PDB entry 5J8O | X-ray diffraction, 2.30 A resolution | chains A and B

== Chain A (and B) ==
Molecule: Programmed cell death 1 ligand 1
Source organism: Homo sapiens
Notes: chain B of this document is another copy of the same molecule, construct and numbering; everything in this record applies to it too
Reference sequence: Q9NZQ7 (PD1L1_HUMAN); residues 18-134 here = UniProt positions 18-134
Amino-acid sequence (124 residues; numbered 18 to 141; the number before each row is that of its first residue):
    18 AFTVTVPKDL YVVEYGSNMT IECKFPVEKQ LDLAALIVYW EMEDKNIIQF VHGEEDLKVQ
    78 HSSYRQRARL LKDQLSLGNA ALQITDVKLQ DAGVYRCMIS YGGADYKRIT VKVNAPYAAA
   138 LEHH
Unresolved in the structure: 140-141 (chain B: fully traced)
Differences from the reference sequence: expression tag (135-141)
Disulfide bonds: Cys40-Cys114
Small-molecule neighbours: 6GZ ((2R)-1-({3-bromo-4-[(2-methyl[1,1'-biphenyl]-3-yl)methoxy]phenyl}methyl)piperidine-2-carboxylic acid): Ile54, Tyr56, Gln66, Val68, Val76, Met115, Ile116, Ser117, Ala121, Asp122, Tyr123
Swiss-Prot annotation at these positions:
  - glycosylation: Asn35 (N-linked (GlcNAc...) asparagine)
From the paper describing this entry:
  - binding site for 6GZ: Tyr56, Met115, Ile116, Ala121, Tyr123

== Interface between chain A and chain B ==
Pairs across the interface (19; chain A residue first):
  Ile54(A) with Ala121(B)
  Glu58(A) with Arg113(B), salt bridge; Tyr123(B), hydrogen bond
  Glu60(A) with Arg113(B)
  Asp61(A) with Arg113(B), salt bridge; Arg125(B), salt bridge
  Arg113(A) with Asp61(B), salt bridge; Arg113(B)
  Met115(A) with Arg113(B); Met115(B), hydrophobic
  Ser117(A) with Ser117(B), hydrogen bond
  Ala121(A) with Ile54(B); Tyr56(B); Ser117(B)
  Asp122(A) with Tyr56(B), hydrogen bond
  Tyr123(A) with Glu58(B), hydrogen bond; Asp61(B); Met115(B), hydrophobic
  Arg125(A) with Asp61(B), salt bridge
Also at the interface, not in a pair above, chain A (13 interface residues in all): Tyr56, Gly120
Also at the interface, not in a pair above, chain B (11 interface residues in all): Gly120

== Overview ==
The interface between chain A and chain B involves 13 residues on one side and 11 on the other; the contacts
include 4 hydrogen bonds and 5 salt bridges. Among the polar pairs are Glu58(A)-Arg113(B), Asp61(A)-Arg113(B)
and Asp61(A)-Arg125(B). From the paper: a binding site for 6GZ at Tyr56(A), Met115(A) and Ile116(A) among
others.
Both chains are Programmed cell death 1 ligand 1 (Homo sapiens). Entry 5J8O (Structure of human Programmed
cell death 1 ligand 1 (PD-L1) with low molecular mass inhibitor) was determined by X-ray diffraction,
deposited together with 5J89.
